Entry 2RHK (X-ray diffraction, 1.95 A resolution); this record covers chains A and B of the 4 polymer chains in the assembly.

== Chain A (and B) ==
Name: Non-structural protein 1
Organism: Influenza A Virus
Notes: fragment: NS1A effector domain; chain B of this document is another copy of the same molecule, construct and numbering; everything in this record applies to it too
UniProtKB: P03495 (NS1_IAUDO); numbering as in UniProt (aligned over 85-215)
Sequence (140 residues; numbered 84 to 223; the number before each row is that of its first residue):
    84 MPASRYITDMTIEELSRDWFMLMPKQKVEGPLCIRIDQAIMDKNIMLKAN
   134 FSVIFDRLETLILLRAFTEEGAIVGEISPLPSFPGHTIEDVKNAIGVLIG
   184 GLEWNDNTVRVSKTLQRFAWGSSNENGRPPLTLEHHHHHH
Unresolved in the structure: 84, 204-223
Differences from the reference sequence: initiating methionine (84); expression tag (216-223)
Swiss-Prot annotation at these positions:
  - region: Val180 to Thr215 (CPSF4-binding)
  - motif: Ile137 to Leu146 (Nuclear export signal)
  - mutagenesis: Ser87 to Arg88 (No effect on nuclear mRNA export inhibition), Ser99 to Arg100 (No effect on nuclear mRNA export inhibition), Cys116 to Ile117 (No effect on nuclear mRNA export inhibition), Phe134 to Val136 (Complete loss of nuclear mRNA export inhibition), Leu141 (L141A: No effect on nuclear mRNA export inhibition), Leu144 (L144A: Complete loss of nuclear mRNA export inhibition), Leu146 (L146A: Complete loss of nuclear mRNA export inhibition), Phe150 to Thr151 (Complete loss of nuclear mRNA export inhibition), Ile160 to Ser161 (Complete loss of nuclear mRNA export inhibition), Lys175 to Asn176 (No effect on nuclear mRNA export inhibition), Glu186 to Trp187 (Complete loss of CPSF4 binding), Gln199 to Arg200 (No effect on nuclear mRNA export inhibition), 3 further mutagenesis entries in UniProt
Reported in the primary citation:
  - mutagenesis - G184R: unchanged stability
  - mutagenesis - G184R (20-fold): decreased growth
  - mutagenesis - G184R: unchanged expression
  - self-association interface (contacts with another copy of this molecule); pairs are residue here / residue on that copy: Met106-Met106

== Chain A / chain B interface ==
Residue-residue contacts (4; chain A residue first):
  Leu105(A) with Met124(B), hydrophobic
  Met106(A) with Met106(B), hydrophobic
  Asp125(A) with Lys126(B), salt bridge
  Lys126(A) with Asp125(B), salt bridge
Other interface residues (no listed pair), chain A (6 interface residues in all): Ala122, Met124
Other interface residues (no listed pair), chain B (5 interface residues in all): Leu105

== Summary ==
Chain A and chain B form an interface of 6 and 5 residues respectively; the contacts include 2 salt bridges.
The salt-bridged pair is Asp125(A)-Lys126(B). UniProt lists 29 mutagenesis sites on chain A. The paper reports
that G184R of chain A reduces growth; a self-association interface involving Met106(A).
Chain A and chain B are both Non-structural protein 1 (Influenza A Virus); the structure, Crystal structure of
influenza A NS1A protein in complex with F2F3 fragment of human cellular factor ..., was determined by X-ray
diffraction.
